3JZQ - chains A and P; structure by X-ray diffraction, 1.80 A resolution.

# Chain A
Name: Protein Mdm4
Organism: Homo sapiens
UniProtKB: O15151 (MDM4_HUMAN); residues 23-111 here = UniProt positions 23-111
Amino-acid sequence (89 residues; row label = number of the first residue in the row):
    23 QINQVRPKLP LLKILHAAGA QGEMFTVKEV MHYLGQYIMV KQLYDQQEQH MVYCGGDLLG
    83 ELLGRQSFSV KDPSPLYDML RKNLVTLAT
Unresolved in the structure: 23-24, 109-111
From the paper describing this entry:
  - specificity-determining residues: Y99

# Chain P
Name: pDIQ peptide
Amino-acid sequence (12 residues; each row starts with the number of its first residue):
     1 ETFEHWWSQL LS
From the paper describing this entry:
  - conformationally variable residues: S8 to S12

# Chain A / chain P interface
Pairs across the interface (24; chain A residue first):
  K50(A) - L10(P)
  M53(A) - W7(P)  hydrogen bond (backbone-side chain)
  M53(A) - L10(P)  hydrophobic
  L56(A) - W7(P)  hydrophobic
  G57(A) - F3(P)
  G57(A) - W7(P)
  I60(A) - F3(P)  hydrophobic
  I60(A) - W7(P)  hydrophobic
  M61(A) - F3(P)  hydrophobic
  Y66(A) - F3(P)  hydrophobic
  Q71(A) - E1(P)
  Q71(A) - T2(P)
  Q71(A) - F3(P)  hydrogen bond (side chain-backbone)
  H72(A) - W6(P)
  V92(A) - F3(P)  hydrophobic
  V92(A) - W6(P)
  V92(A) - W7(P)
  V92(A) - L10(P)
  K93(A) - W6(P)
  P95(A) - L10(P)  hydrophobic
  L98(A) - W7(P)  hydrophobic
  L98(A) - L10(P)  hydrophobic
  Y99(A) - L10(P)
  Y99(A) - L11(P)  hydrogen bond (side chain-backbone)
Also at the interface, not in a pair above, chain A (17 interface residues in all): V49, V74, F90
The authors on this interface:
  - pairs named by the authors: Y99(A)-L11(P)
  - interface residues, chain P: F3(P), W7(P), L10(P)

# In short
17 residues of chain A face 7 of chain P across their interface, with 3 hydrogen bonds. Among the polar pairs
are M53(A)-W7(P), Q71(A)-F3(P) and Y99(A)-L11(P). The authors report a contact between Y99(A) and L11(P). From
the paper: interface residues F3(P), W7(P) and L10(P); the specificity determinant Y99(A).
Here chain A is Protein Mdm4 (Homo sapiens) and chain P is pDIQ peptide. Entry 3JZQ (Human MDMX liganded with
a 12mer peptide inhibitor (pDIQ)) was determined by X-ray diffraction, deposited together with 3JZO, 3JZP,
3JZR and 3JZS.
